3WTS - chains C and E of the 5 polymer chains in the assembly; structure by X-ray diffraction, 2.35 A resolution.

Chain C:
Molecule: Protein C-ets-1
From: Homo sapiens
UniProtKB: P14921 (ETS1_HUMAN); residues 276-441 here = UniProt positions 276-441
Sequence (166 residues; each row starts with the number of its first residue):
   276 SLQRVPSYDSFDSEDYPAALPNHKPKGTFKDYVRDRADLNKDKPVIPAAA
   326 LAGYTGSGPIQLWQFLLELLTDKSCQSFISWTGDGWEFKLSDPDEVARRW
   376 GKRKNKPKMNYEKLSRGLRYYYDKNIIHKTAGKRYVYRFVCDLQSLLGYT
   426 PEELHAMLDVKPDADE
Disordered / not traced: 276-318, 437-441
UniProt features mapped onto this chain:
  - DNA-binding region: Ile335 to Val415 (ETS)
  - region: Phe304 to Ala312 (Helix HI-1), Ala323 to Thr330 (Helix HI-2), Leu418 to Leu422 (Helix H4), Pro426 to Met432 (Helix H5)
  - modified residue: Ser282 (Phosphoserine), Ser285 (Phosphoserine), Lys305 (N6-acetyllysine)
Reported in the primary citation:
  - conformationally variable residues (order/disorder transition, side-chain flip): Tyr329
  - binding site for the 15-nt DNA strand (chain E): Gly333, Pro334
  - contacts within the chain: Tyr329-Pro334 (hydrophobic contact), Pro334-Ile335 (hydrophobic contact)
  - binding site for the 15-nt DNA strand: Leu337
  - mutagenesis - G333P, P334G: unchanged binding to Pax5
  - mutagenesis - G333P, P334G: abolished binding to phosphorylated Ets1 with Runx1
  - mutagenesis - G333P, P334G: decreased signaling in response to phosphorylated Ets1 and Runx1
  - post-translational modification sites: Ser282, Ser285 (citing earlier work)
  - mutagenesis - G333P, P334G: abolished binding to Runt-related transcription factor 1
  - mutagenesis - G333P, P334G: decreased signaling with Runt-related transcription factor 1

Chain E:
Molecule: 15-nt DNA strand
Sequence (15 nucleotides; row label = number of the first residue in the row):
   101 AGAGGATGTGGCTTC

Chain C / chain E interface:
Residue-residue contacts - 17 pairs, chain C then chain E:
  Gly333(C) - DG111(E)  phosphate contact
  Gly333(C) - DC112(E)  hydrogen bond to the phosphate
  Pro334(C) - DG111(E)  phosphate contact
  Tyr386(C) - DG102(E)  phosphate contact
  Arg391(C) - DG104(E)  hydrogen bond to the base
  Arg391(C) - DG105(E)  hydrogen bond to the base
  Arg394(C) - DA103(E)  hydrogen bond to the base
  Arg394(C) - DG104(E)  hydrogen bond to the base
  Tyr395(C) - DA106(E)  hydrogen bond to the base
  Tyr395(C) - DT107(E)  base contact
  Tyr397(C) - DA103(E)  hydrogen bond to the phosphate
  Tyr397(C) - DG104(E)  phosphate contact
  Lys404(C) - DG102(E)  salt bridge to the phosphate
  Lys404(C) - DA103(E)  phosphate contact
  Lys408(C) - DG102(E)  phosphate contact
  Arg409(C) - DG102(E)  phosphate contact
  Tyr410(C) - DG102(E)  hydrogen bond to the phosphate
Other interface residues (no listed pair), chain C (12 interface residues in all): Ser332
Other interface residues (no listed pair), chain E (10 interface residues in all): DA101, DT113

In short:
The interface between chain C and chain E involves 12 residues on one side and 10 on the other, with 8
hydrogen bonds and 1 salt bridge. Polar contacts include Arg391(C)-DG104(E), Arg391(C)-DG105(E) and
Arg394(C)-DA103(E). From the paper: a binding site for the 15-nt DNA strand (chain E) at Gly333(C) and
Pro334(C); G333P and P334G of chain C abolish binding to phosphorylated Ets1 with Runx1.
Chain C is Protein C-ets-1 (Homo sapiens) and chain E is a 15-nt DNA strand; the structure, Crystal structure
of the complex comprised of ETS1, RUNX1, CBFBETA, and the tcralpha gene enhancer DNA, was determined by X-ray
diffraction (same publication as 3WTT, 3WTU, 3WTV, 3WTW, 3WTX and 3WU1).
